6IPF - chains A and D of the 4 polymer chains in the assembly; structure by X-ray diffraction, 1.77 A resolution.

# Chain A
Molecule: DNA-directed DNA/RNA polymerase mu
From: Homo sapiens
Notes: EC 2.7.7.7; engineered mutation(s): deletions 398-410
UniProt: Q9NP87 (DPOLM_HUMAN); residue numbers follow UniProt; this construct covers 132-397, 411-494
Amino-acid sequence (356 residues; row label = number of the first residue in the row; note: 12 numbers in that range are skipped by the numbering (no residue carries them; nothing is unmodelled there)):
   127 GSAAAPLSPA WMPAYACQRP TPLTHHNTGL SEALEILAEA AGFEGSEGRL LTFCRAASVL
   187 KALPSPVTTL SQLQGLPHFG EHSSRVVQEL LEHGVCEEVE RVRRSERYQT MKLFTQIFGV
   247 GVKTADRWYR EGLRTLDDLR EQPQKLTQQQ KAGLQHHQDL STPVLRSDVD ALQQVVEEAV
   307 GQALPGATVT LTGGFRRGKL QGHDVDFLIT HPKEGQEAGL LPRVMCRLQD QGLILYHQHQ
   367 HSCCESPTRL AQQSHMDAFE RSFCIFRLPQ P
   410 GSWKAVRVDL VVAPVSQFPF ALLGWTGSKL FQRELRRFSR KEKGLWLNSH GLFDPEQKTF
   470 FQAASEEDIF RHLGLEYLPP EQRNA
Not modelled in the structure: 127-137, 366-383
Sequence notes: expression tag (127-131); linker (410)
Metal / ion sites: Na+ site 1: Thr-241, Ile-243, Val-246 (shared with 1 residue of chain P); Mn2+ site 1: Asp-330, Asp-332 (together with pyrophosphate) (shared with 1 residue of chain P); Mn2+ site 2: Asp-330, Asp-332, Asp-418 (shared with 1 residue of chain P); Na+ site 2 near Glu-386 (its only coordinating residue here)
Ligand contacts: pyrophosphate (PPV): Gly-319, Gly-320, Arg-323, Lys-325, Gly-328, His-329, Asp-330, Asp-332
Curated features (UniProtKB/Swiss-Prot):
  - region: Arg-323 to Asp-332 (Involved in ssDNA binding)
  - binding site (Mg(2+)): Asp-330, Asp-332, Asp-418
  - site: Gly-433 (Responsible for the low discrimination between dNTP and rNTP)

# Chain D
Molecule: 4-nt DNA strand
Sequence (4 nucleotides; each row starts with the number of its first residue):
     1 GCCG

# Chain A / chain D interface
Pairs across the interface (14; chain A residue first):
  Ala-140(A) with DG4(D), phosphate contact
  Gly-174(A) with DG1(D), hydrogen bond to the base
  Arg-175(A) with DG1(D), phosphate contact
  Thr-178(A) with DG1(D), hydrogen bond to the base; DC2(D), sugar contact
  Phe-179(A) with DG1(D), sugar contact
  Pro-203(A) with DC3(D), phosphate contact
  His-204(A) with DC2(D), sugar contact; DC3(D), hydrogen bond to the phosphate
  Gly-206(A) with DC2(D), hydrogen bond to the phosphate
  Glu-207(A) with DC2(D), hydrogen bond to the phosphate
  His-208(A) with DG1(D), salt bridge to the phosphate; DC2(D), hydrogen bond to the phosphate
  Ser-209(A) with DC2(D), hydrogen bond to the phosphate
Interface residues without a listed pair, chain A (14 interface residues in all): Arg-181, Leu-202, Phe-205

# In short
14 residues of chain A and 4 residues of chain D are in contact; the contacts include 7 hydrogen bonds and 1
salt bridge. Among the polar pairs are Gly-174(A)/DG1(D), Thr-178(A)/DG1(D) and His-204(A)/DC3(D). Ligands of
chain A: pyrophosphate.
Here chain A is DNA-directed DNA/RNA polymerase mu (Homo sapiens) and chain D is a 4-nt DNA strand. Entry 6IPF
(Post-catalytic Complex of Human DNA Polymerase Mu with Templating Cytosine and Mn-8oxodGMP) was determined by
X-ray diffraction, deposited together with 6AK8, 6AK9, 6AKH, 6IPD, 6IPE and 6IPG.
